4II0 - chain A; structure by X-ray diffraction, 1.75 A resolution.

# Chain A
Molecule: CrataBL
From: Crataeva tapia
Chain sequence (165 residues; each row starts with the number of its first residue):
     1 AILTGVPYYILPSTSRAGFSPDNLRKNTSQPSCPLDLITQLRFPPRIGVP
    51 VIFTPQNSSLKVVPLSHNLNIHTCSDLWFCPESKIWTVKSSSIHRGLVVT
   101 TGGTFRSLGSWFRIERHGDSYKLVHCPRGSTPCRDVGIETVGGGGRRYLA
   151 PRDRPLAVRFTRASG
Disordered / not traced: 165
Cystine bridges: Cys33-Cys80, Cys126-Cys133
Covalent attachments: N-acetylglucosamine (NAG) linked to Asn27, Asn57
Modified residues: Cys74 (s-oxy cysteine; CSX)
From the paper describing this entry:
  - post-translational modification sites: Asn27, Asn57, Cys74
  - binding site for N-acetylglucosamine: Asn57

# Summary
N-acetylglucosamine is covalently linked to Asn27 and Asn57. From the paper: a binding site for
N-acetylglucosamine at Asn57; modification sites Asn27, Asn57 and Cys74.
Chain A is CrataBL (Crataeva tapia); the structure, Crystal structure of CrataBL, a trypsin inhibitor from
Crataeva tapia, was determined by X-ray diffraction together with 4IHZ from the same study.
